Entry 6KLV (electron microscopy, 3.20 A resolution); this record covers chains C and F of the 6 polymer chains in the assembly.

[Chain C (and F)]
Molecule: Cytochrome c
From: Aquifex aeolicus (strain VF5)
Notes: chain F of this document is another copy of the same molecule, construct and numbering; everything in this record applies to it too
Reference sequence: O66458 (O66458_AQUAE); residue numbers follow UniProt; this construct covers 1-240
Amino-acid sequence (240 residues; row label = number of the first residue in the row):
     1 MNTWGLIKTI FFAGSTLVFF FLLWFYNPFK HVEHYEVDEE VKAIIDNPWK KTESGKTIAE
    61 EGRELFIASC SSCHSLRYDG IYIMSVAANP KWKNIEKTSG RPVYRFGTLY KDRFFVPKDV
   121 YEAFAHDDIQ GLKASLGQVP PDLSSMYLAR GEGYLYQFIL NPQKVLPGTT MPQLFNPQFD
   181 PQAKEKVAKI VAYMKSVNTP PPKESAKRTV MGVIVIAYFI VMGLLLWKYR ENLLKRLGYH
Disordered / not traced: 1-2, 239-240
Metal / ion sites: heme c Fe near His-74 (its only coordinating residue here)
Ligand contacts:
  - DLX (2-[(2E,6E,10Z,14Z,18Z,23R)-3,7,11,15,19,23,27-heptamethyloctacosa-2,6,10,14,18-pentaenyl]naphthalene-1,4-dione): Glu-204, Lys-207, Met-211, Val-215, Tyr-218, Phe-219
  - heme c (HEC): Phe-66, Ser-69, Cys-70, Cys-73, His-74, Leu-136, Gln-138, Pro-140, Pro-141, Leu-143, Met-146, Arg-150, Tyr-154, Leu-155, Phe-158, Ile-159, Leu-166, Thr-169, Thr-170, Met-171, Pro-172, Leu-174, Ile-190, Met-194

[Interface between chain C and chain F]
Pairs across the interface (13; chain C residue first):
  Lys-91(C) / Asp-127(F)  salt bridge
  Lys-93(C) / Asp-128(F)
  Lys-97(C) / Asp-127(F)  salt bridge
  Asp-119(C) / Asp-119(F)
  Asp-119(C) / Val-120(F)
  Val-120(C) / Asp-119(F)
  Val-120(C) / Ala-123(F)  hydrophobic
  Ala-123(C) / Val-120(F)  hydrophobic
  Ala-123(C) / Phe-124(F)
  Phe-124(C) / Ala-123(F)
  Asp-127(C) / Lys-91(F)  salt bridge
  Asp-127(C) / Lys-97(F)  salt bridge
  Asp-128(C) / Lys-93(F)
Other interface residues (no listed pair), chain C (10 interface residues in all): Asn-94
Other interface residues (no listed pair), chain F (10 interface residues in all): Asn-94

[Summary]
Chain C and chain F each contribute 10 residues to their interface; the contacts include 4 salt bridges. Among
the polar pairs are Lys-91(C)/Asp-127(F) and Lys-97(C)/Asp-127(F). Chain C binds compound DLX and heme c.
Both chains are Cytochrome c (Aquifex aeolicus (strain VF5)). Entry 6KLV (Hyperthermophilic respiratory
Complex III) was determined by electron microscopy, deposited together with 6KLS.
